Entry 2R05 (X-ray diffraction, 2.55 A resolution); this record covers chains A and B.

Chain A:
Name: Programmed cell death 6-interacting protein
From: Homo sapiens
Notes: fragment: ALIX Bro1-V domains
Reference sequence: Q8WUM4 (PDC6I_HUMAN); numbering as in UniProt (aligned over 2-698)
Sequence (697 residues; numbered 2 to 698; the number before each row is that of its first residue):
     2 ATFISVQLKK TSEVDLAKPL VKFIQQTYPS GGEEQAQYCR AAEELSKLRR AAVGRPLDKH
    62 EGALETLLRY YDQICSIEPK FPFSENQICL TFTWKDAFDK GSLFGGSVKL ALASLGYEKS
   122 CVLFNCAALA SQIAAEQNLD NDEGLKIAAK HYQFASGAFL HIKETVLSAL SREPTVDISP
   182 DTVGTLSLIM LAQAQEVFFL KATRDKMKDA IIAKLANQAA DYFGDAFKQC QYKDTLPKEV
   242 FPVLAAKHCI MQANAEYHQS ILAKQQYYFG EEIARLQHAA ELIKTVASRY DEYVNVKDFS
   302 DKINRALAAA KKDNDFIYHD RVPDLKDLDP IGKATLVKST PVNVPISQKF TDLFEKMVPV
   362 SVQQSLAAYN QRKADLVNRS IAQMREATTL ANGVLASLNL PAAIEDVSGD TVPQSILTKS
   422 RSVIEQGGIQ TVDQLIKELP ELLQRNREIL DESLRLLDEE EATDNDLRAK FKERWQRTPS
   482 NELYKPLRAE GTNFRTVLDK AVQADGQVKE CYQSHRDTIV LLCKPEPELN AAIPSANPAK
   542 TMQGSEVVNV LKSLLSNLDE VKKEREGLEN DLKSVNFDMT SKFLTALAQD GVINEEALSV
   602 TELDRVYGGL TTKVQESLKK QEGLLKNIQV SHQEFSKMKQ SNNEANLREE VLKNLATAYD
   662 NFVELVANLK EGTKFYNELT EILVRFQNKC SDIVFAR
Construct notes: engineered mutation Tyr-268 (Lys in Q8WUM4), Tyr-269 (Lys in Q8WUM4)
Swiss-Prot annotation at these positions:
  - modified residue: Ala-2 (N-acetylalanine), Lys-215 (N6-acetyllysine), Thr-479 (Phosphothreonine), Ser-481 (Phosphoserine)
  - mutagenesis: Phe-199 (F199D: Does not support cytokinesis; loss of normal midbody formation; loss of CHMP4A-, CHMP4B- and CHMP4C-binding in a yeast two-hybrid assay; no effect on localization to the midbody ...), Ile-212 (I212D: Does not support cytokinesis; loss of normal midbody formation; loss of CHMP4A-, CHMP4B- and CHMP4C-binding in a yeast two-hybrid assay ...), Leu-216 (L216D: Abolishes interaction with CHMP4B and abolishes rescue of PTAP-type L domain-deficient HIV-1 p6), Phe-317 (F317A: Diminishes rescue of PTAP-type L domain-deficient HIV-1 p6), Ile-318 (I318A: Greatly diminishes rescue of PTAP-type L domain--deficient HIV-1 p6), Tyr-319 (Y319A: Greatly diminishes rescue of PTAP-type L domain-deficient HIV-1 p6; Y319F: No effect on rescue of PTAP-type L domain-deficient HIV-1 p6), Phe-495 (F495D: Impairs rescue of PTAP-type L domain-deficient HIV-1 p6), Val-498 (V498D: Reduces interaction with HIV-1 p6 and EIAV p9; abolishes rescue of PTAP-type L domain-deficient HIV-1 p6), Val-509 (V509D: Abolishes interaction with HIV-1 p6; impairs rescue of PTAP-type L domain-deficient HIV-1 p6), Cys-512 (C512A: No effect on interaction with HIV-1 p6; impairs rescue of PTAP-type L domain-deficient HIV-1 p6), Phe-676 (F676A: Loss of interaction with SDCBP; F676D: Abolishes interaction with HIV-1 p6 and EIAV p9; abolishes rescue of PTAP-type L domain-deficient HIV-1 p6 ...), Leu-680 (L680D: Impairs rescue of PTAP-type L domain-deficient HIV-1 p6), 1 further mutagenesis entry in UniProt

Chain B:
Name: p6-Gag
Reference sequence: P35962 (GAG_HV1Y2); residues 34-44 here correspond to UniProt positions 482-492 (UniProt number = residue number + 448)
Sequence (11 residues; numbered 34 to 44; the number before each row is that of its first residue):
    34 ELYPLASLRS L
Swiss-Prot annotation at these positions:
  - motif: Leu-35 to Leu-44 (LYPX(n)L motif)

Interface between chain A and chain B:
Pairs across the interface - 17 pairs, chain A then chain B:
  Leu-440(A) with Tyr-36(B)
  Val-498(A) with Ser-40(B)
  Ala-502(A) with Tyr-36(B)
  Ala-505(A) with Leu-35(B); Tyr-36(B), hydrophobic
  Asp-506(A) with Tyr-36(B), hydrogen bond
  Asn-669(A) with Leu-35(B); Tyr-36(B)
  Glu-672(A) with Leu-35(B); Tyr-36(B), hydrogen bond (side chain-backbone)
  Gly-673(A) with Tyr-36(B)
  Phe-676(A) with Pro-37(B); Leu-41(B), hydrophobic
  Glu-679(A) with Leu-41(B)
  Leu-680(A) with Leu-41(B), hydrophobic
  Ile-683(A) with Leu-41(B), hydrophobic; Leu-44(B)
Other interface residues (no listed pair), chain A (18 interface residues in all): Asn-494, Phe-495, Lys-501, Gln-508, Val-509, Tyr-677
Other interface residues (no listed pair), chain B (7 interface residues in all): Leu-38

In short:
18 residues of chain A face 7 of chain B across their interface; the contacts include 2 hydrogen bonds. Polar
pairs include Asp-506(A)/Tyr-36(B) and Glu-672(A)/Tyr-36(B). Curated annotation (UniProt) lists 13 mutagenesis
sites on chain A.
Chain A is Programmed cell death 6-interacting protein (Homo sapiens) and chain B is p6-Gag; the structure,
Crystal Structure of ALIX/AIP1 in complex with the HIV-1 YPLASL Late Domain, was determined by X-ray
diffraction together with 2R02 and 2R03 from the same study.
